PDB entry 1YIE | X-ray diffraction, 2.40 A resolution | chains C and D of the 4 polymer chains in the assembly

# Chain C
Name: Hemoglobin alpha chain
Source organism: Homo sapiens
UniProtKB: P69905 (HBA_HUMAN); residue numbers follow UniProt; this construct covers 1-141
Amino-acid sequence (141 residues; each row starts with the number of its first residue):
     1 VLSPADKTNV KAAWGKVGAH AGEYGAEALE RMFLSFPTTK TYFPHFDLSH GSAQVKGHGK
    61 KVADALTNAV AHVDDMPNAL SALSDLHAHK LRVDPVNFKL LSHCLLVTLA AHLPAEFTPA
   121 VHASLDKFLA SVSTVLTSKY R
Ion coordination: heme Fe: H87 (together with oxygen molecule)
Small-molecule neighbours: heme / oxygen molecule: L29, T39, Y42, F43, H45, F46, H58, K61, V62, A65, L66, L83, L86, H87, L91, V93, N97, F98, L101, V132, L136
Swiss-Prot annotation at these positions:
  - site: K61 (Not glycated)
  - natural variant: D6 (A6D: In J-Toronto; this construct carries the variant), A13 (A13D: In J-Paris 1/J-Aljezur), E27 (A27E: In Shenyang; this construct carries the variant), K61 (K61N: In Zambia; deletion: In Clinic), D64 (A64D: In Pontoise; this construct carries the variant), D75 (D75A: In Lille; D75G: In Chapel Hill; D75N: In G-Pest), A111 (A111D: In Petah Tikva)

# Chain D
Name: Hemoglobin beta chain
Source organism: Homo sapiens
UniProtKB: P68871 (HBB_HUMAN); residue numbers follow UniProt; this construct covers 1-146
Amino-acid sequence (146 residues; row label = number of the first residue in the row):
     1 MHLTPEEKSA VTALWGKVNV DEVGGEALGR LLVVYPATQR FFESFGDLST PDAVMGNPKV
    61 KAHGKKVLGA FSDGLAHLDN LKGTFATLSE LHCDKLHVDP ENFRLLGNVL VCVLAHHFGK
   121 EFTPPVQAAY QKVVAGVANA LAHKYH
Differences from the reference sequence: engineered mutation M1 (Val in P68871), A37 (Trp in P68871)
Ion coordination: heme Fe: H92 (together with oxygen molecule)
Small-molecule neighbours: heme / oxygen molecule: L28, L31, T38, F41, F42, S44, F45, H63, K66, V67, A70, F85, L88, L91, H92, L96, V98, N102, F103, L106, V137, L141
Swiss-Prot annotation at these positions:
  - natural variant: L3 (H3L: In Graz; this construct carries the variant), E7 (E7A: In G-Makassar; E7K: In Hb C; E7Q: In Machida; E7V: In SKCA), K8 (E8K: In G-Siriraj; this construct carries the variant), V11 (A11V: In Iraq-Halabja; this construct carries the variant), G16 (W16G: In Randwick; this construct carries the variant), V23 (E23V: In D-Granada; this construct carries the variant), G24 (V24G: In Miyashiro; this construct carries the variant), G25 (G25D: In Moscva; G25R: In Riverdale-Bronx; G25V: In Savannah), L32 (L32P: In Yokohama), V33 (L33V: In Muscat; this construct carries the variant), R40 (Q40R: In Tianshui; this construct carries the variant), F42 (F42Y: In Mequon; deletion: In Bruxelles), 11 further natural variant entries in UniProt

# Chain C / chain D interface
Residue-residue contacts (36; chain C residue first):
  E30(C) - P124(D)
  R31(C) - F122(D)  hydrogen bond (side chain-backbone)
  R31(C) - T123(D)
  R31(C) - P124(D)
  R31(C) - Q127(D)  hydrogen bond
  L34(C) - P124(D)  hydrophobic
  L34(C) - P125(D)
  L34(C) - A128(D)
  S35(C) - Q127(D)
  S35(C) - A128(D)
  S35(C) - Q131(D)
  F36(C) - Q131(D)
  H103(C) - N108(D)
  H103(C) - Q127(D)
  H103(C) - Q131(D)  hydrogen bond
  C104(C) - Q127(D)
  V107(C) - A115(D)
  V107(C) - Q127(D)
  A110(C) - C112(D)
  A110(C) - A115(D)
  A110(C) - H116(D)
  A111(C) - A115(D)
  A111(C) - G119(D)
  P114(C) - H116(D)
  F117(C) - R30(D)  hydrogen bond (backbone-side chain)
  F117(C) - H116(D)
  T118(C) - R30(D)
  P119(C) - R30(D)
  P119(C) - V33(D)
  P119(C) - M55(D)  hydrophobic
  H122(C) - R30(D)  hydrogen bond
  H122(C) - V34(D)
  A123(C) - V33(D)
  A123(C) - V34(D)
  D126(C) - V34(D)
  D126(C) - Y35(D)  hydrogen bond
Other interface residues (no listed pair), chain C (19 interface residues in all): L106, A120
Other interface residues (no listed pair), chain D (19 interface residues in all): P51, V111

# Overview
The chain C/chain D interface involves 19 residues from each chain, with 6 hydrogen bonds. Polar pairs include
R31(C)-F122(D), R31(C)-Q127(D) and H103(C)-Q131(D). Bound to chain C: heme / oxygen molecule. Ligands of chain
D: heme / oxygen molecule.
Chain C is Hemoglobin alpha chain and chain D is Hemoglobin beta chain, both from Homo sapiens; the structure,
T-to-thigh quaternary transitions in human hemoglobin: betaW37A oxy (2.2MM IHP, 13% PEG) (1 test set), was
determined by X-ray diffraction, deposited together with 1XXT, 1XY0, 1XZ5, 1XZ7, 1XZU, 1XZV and 45 further
entries.
